4HRX - chain A; structure by X-ray diffraction, 2.11 A resolution.

Chain A:
Molecule: Hydrolase, alpha/beta fold family protein
Source organism: Arabidopsis thaliana
UniProtKB: Q9SZU7 (Q9SZU7_ARATH); numbering as in UniProt (aligned over 1-270)
Sequence (288 residues; row label = number of the first residue in the row; numbers below 1 keep their minus sign (His-17 is residue -17)):
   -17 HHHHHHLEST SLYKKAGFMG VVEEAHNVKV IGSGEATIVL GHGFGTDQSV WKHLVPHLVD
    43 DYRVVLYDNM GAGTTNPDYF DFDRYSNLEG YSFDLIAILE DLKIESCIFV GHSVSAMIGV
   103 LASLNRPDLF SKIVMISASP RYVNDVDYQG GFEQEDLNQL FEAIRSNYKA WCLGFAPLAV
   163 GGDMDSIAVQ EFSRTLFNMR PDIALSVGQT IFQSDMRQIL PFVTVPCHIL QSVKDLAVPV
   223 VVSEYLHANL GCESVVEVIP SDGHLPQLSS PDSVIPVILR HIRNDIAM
Not modelled in the structure: -17 to 2, 269-270
Construct notes: expression tag (-17 to 0)
Reported in the primary citation:
  - catalytic residues: Ser95
  - specificity-determining residues: Gly53, Ser188 (by similarity / conservation)

Overview:
From the paper: the catalytic residue Ser95; specificity determinants Gly53 and Ser188.
Chain A is Hydrolase, alpha/beta fold family protein (Arabidopsis thaliana); the structure, Crystal structure
of KAI2, was determined by X-ray diffraction (same publication as 4HRY and 4HTA).
